Entry 6O51 (X-ray diffraction, 1.55 A resolution); this record covers chains A and B of the 3 polymer chains in the assembly.

== Chain A ==
Molecule: MHC class I antigen
Organism: Homo sapiens
UniProtKB: U5YJM1 (U5YJM1_HUMAN); residues 1-274 here correspond to UniProt positions 25-298 (UniProt number = residue number + 24)
Amino-acid sequence (274 residues; numbered 1 to 274; the number before each row is that of its first residue):
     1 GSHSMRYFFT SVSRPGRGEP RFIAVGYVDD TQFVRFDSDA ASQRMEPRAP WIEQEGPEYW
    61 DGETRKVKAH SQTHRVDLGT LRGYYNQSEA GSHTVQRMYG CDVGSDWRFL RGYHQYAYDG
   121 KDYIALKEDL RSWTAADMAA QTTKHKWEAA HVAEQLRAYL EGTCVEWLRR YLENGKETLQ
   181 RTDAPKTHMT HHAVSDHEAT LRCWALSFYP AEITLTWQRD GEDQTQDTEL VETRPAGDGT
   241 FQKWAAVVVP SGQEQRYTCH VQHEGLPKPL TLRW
Disulfides: Cys101-Cys164, Cys203-Cys259
Bound ions: Na+ site 1 near Asp37 (its only coordinating residue here); Na+ site 2: Arg44, Glu46; Na+ site 3 near Thr190 (its only coordinating residue here); Na+ site 4: Glu212, Thr214

== Chain B ==
Molecule: Beta-2-microglobulin
Organism: Homo sapiens
UniProtKB: P61769 (B2MG_HUMAN); residues 1-99 here correspond to UniProt positions 21-119 (UniProt number = residue number + 20)
Amino-acid sequence (99 residues; numbered 1 to 99; the number before each row is that of its first residue):
     1 IQRTPKIQVY SRHPAENGKS NFLNCYVSGF HPSDIEVDLL KNGERIEKVE HSDLSFSKDW
    61 SFYLLYYTEF TPTEKDEYAC RVNHVTLSQP KIVKWDRDM
UniProt features mapped onto this chain:
  - modified residue: Gln2 (Pyrrolidone carboxylic acid)
  - glycosylation: Ile1 (N-linked (Glc) (glycation) isoleucine), Lys19 (N-linked (Glc) (glycation) lysine), Lys41 (N-linked (Glc) (glycation) lysine), Lys48 (N-linked (Glc) (glycation) lysine), Lys58 (N-linked (Glc) (glycation) lysine), Lys91 (N-linked (Glc) (glycation) lysine), Lys94 (N-linked (Glc) (glycation) lysine)
Disulfides: Cys25-Cys80

== Chain A / chain B interface ==
Pairs across the interface (56):
  Phe8(A) - Ser55(B)
  Phe8(A) - Phe56(B)
  Phe9(A) - Phe56(B)
  Thr10(A) - Leu54(B)
  Thr10(A) - Phe56(B)
  Thr10(A) - Phe62(B)
  Val12(A) - Ser33(B)
  Arg14(A) - Asp34(B)  salt bridge
  Ile23(A) - Leu54(B)  hydrophobic
  Val25(A) - Asp53(B)
  Val25(A) - Leu54(B)
  Tyr27(A) - Ser55(B)
  Tyr27(A) - Tyr63(B)
  Gln32(A) - Asp53(B)
  Arg35(A) - Asp53(B)  salt bridge
  Gln96(A) - His31(B)  hydrogen bond
  Gln96(A) - Phe56(B)
  Gln96(A) - Trp60(B)  hydrogen bond (side chain-backbone)
  Gln96(A) - Phe62(B)
  Arg97(A) - Phe56(B)
  Gln115(A) - Trp60(B)
  Tyr116(A) - Trp60(B)
  Ala117(A) - Trp60(B)  hydrophobic
  Asp119(A) - Ile1(B)
  Asp119(A) - His31(B)
  Gly120(A) - Arg3(B)  hydrogen bond (backbone-side chain)
  Gly120(A) - His31(B)
  Gly120(A) - Trp60(B)
  Lys121(A) - Ile1(B)
  Asp122(A) - Trp60(B)  hydrogen bond
  Arg202(A) - Asp98(B)
  Arg202(A) - Met99(B)
  Trp204(A) - Asp98(B)
  Trp204(A) - Met99(B)
  Val231(A) - Gln8(B)
  Glu232(A) - Lys6(B)  salt bridge
  Glu232(A) - Gln8(B)  hydrogen bond (backbone-side chain)
  Glu232(A) - Tyr26(B)
  Glu232(A) - Ser28(B)  hydrogen bond
  Thr233(A) - Tyr26(B)
  Arg234(A) - Gln8(B)  hydrogen bond
  Arg234(A) - Tyr10(B)
  Arg234(A) - Met99(B)  hydrogen bond (side chain-backbone)
  Pro235(A) - Tyr10(B)  hydrogen bond (backbone-side chain)
  Pro235(A) - Asn24(B)
  Pro235(A) - Tyr26(B)
  Pro235(A) - Leu65(B)  hydrophobic
  Ala236(A) - Arg12(B)  hydrogen bond (backbone-side chain)
  Ala236(A) - Asn24(B)  hydrogen bond (backbone-side chain)
  Gly237(A) - Arg12(B)  hydrogen bond (backbone-side chain)
  Gly237(A) - Leu65(B)
  Asp238(A) - Arg12(B)
  Gln242(A) - Tyr10(B)
  Gln242(A) - Ser11(B)
  Gln242(A) - Arg12(B)  hydrogen bond (side chain-backbone)
  Trp244(A) - Met99(B)  hydrogen bond (side chain-backbone)
Interface residues without a listed pair, chain A (34 interface residues in all): Arg48, Thr94, Met98
Interface residues without a listed pair, chain B (26 interface residues in all): His13, Pro32, Asp59

== Summary ==
Chain A and chain B form an interface of 34 and 26 residues respectively, with 14 hydrogen bonds and 3 salt
bridges. Polar contacts include Arg14(A)-Asp34(B), Arg35(A)-Asp53(B) and Glu232(A)-Lys6(B). Arg44(A) and
Glu46(A) form the Na+ site 2.
Here chain A is MHC class I antigen and chain B is Beta-2-microglobulin, both from Homo sapiens. Entry 6O51
(Structure of HLA-A2:01 with peptide MM90) was determined by X-ray diffraction, deposited together with 6O4Y,
6O4Z and 6O53.
